PDB entry 5KC1 | X-ray diffraction, 2.20 A resolution | chains D and A of the 4 polymer chains in the assembly

== Chain D (and A) ==
Molecule: Autophagy-related protein 38
Source organism: Saccharomyces cerevisiae
Notes: chain A of this document is another copy of the same molecule, construct and numbering; everything in this record applies to it too
UniProt: Q05789 (ATG38_YEAST); numbering as in UniProt (aligned over 1-226)
Chain sequence (226 residues; numbered 1 to 226; the number before each row is that of its first residue):
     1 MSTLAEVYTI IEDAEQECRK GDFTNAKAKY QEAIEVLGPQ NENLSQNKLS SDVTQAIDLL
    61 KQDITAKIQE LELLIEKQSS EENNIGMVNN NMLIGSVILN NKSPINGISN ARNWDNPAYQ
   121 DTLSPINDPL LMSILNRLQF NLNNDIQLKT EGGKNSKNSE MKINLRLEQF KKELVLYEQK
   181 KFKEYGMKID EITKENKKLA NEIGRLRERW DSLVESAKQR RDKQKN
Disordered / not traced: 1-160, 212-226 (chain A: 1-122, 152-226)
Curated features (UniProtKB/Swiss-Prot):
  - modified residue: S2 (N-acetylserine)
What the authors report for this chain:
  - self-association interface (contacts with another copy of this molecule); pairs are residue here / residue on that copy: L135-F170, R166-D145 (salt bridge), L130

== How chain D and chain A interact ==
Pairs across the interface (15):
  M161(D) - I146(A)
  K162(D) - N143(A)
  K162(D) - Q147(A)
  I163(D) - L142(A)  hydrophobic
  I163(D) - N143(A)  hydrogen bond (backbone-side chain)
  I163(D) - I146(A)  hydrophobic
  N164(D) - Q139(A)
  N164(D) - N143(A)  hydrogen bond
  L167(D) - L135(A)
  L167(D) - Q139(A)
  K171(D) - I126(A)
  L174(D) - L131(A)  hydrophobic
  V175(D) - S124(A)
  V175(D) - I126(A)  hydrophobic
  E178(D) - L123(A)
Other interface residues (no listed pair), chain D (10 interface residues in all): F170
Other interface residues (no listed pair), chain A (12 interface residues in all): M132, L138

== Overview ==
10 residues of chain D face 12 of chain A across their interface; the contacts include 2 hydrogen bonds. Polar
contacts include I163(D)-N143(A) and N164(D)-N143(A). The paper reports a self-association interface involving
L130(D), L135(D) and R166(D).
Both chains are Autophagy-related protein 38 (Saccharomyces cerevisiae). Entry 5KC1 (Structure of the
C-terminal dimerization domain of Atg38) was determined by X-ray diffraction (same publication as 5KC2).
